PDB entry 6QLE | electron microscopy, 3.55 A resolution | chains P and U of the 11 polymer chains in the assembly

== Chain P ==
Name: Inner kinetochore subunit CTF19
Organism: Saccharomyces cerevisiae
UniProtKB: Q02732 (CENPP_YEAST); numbering as in UniProt (aligned over 1-369)
Sequence (369 residues; row label = number of the first residue in the row):
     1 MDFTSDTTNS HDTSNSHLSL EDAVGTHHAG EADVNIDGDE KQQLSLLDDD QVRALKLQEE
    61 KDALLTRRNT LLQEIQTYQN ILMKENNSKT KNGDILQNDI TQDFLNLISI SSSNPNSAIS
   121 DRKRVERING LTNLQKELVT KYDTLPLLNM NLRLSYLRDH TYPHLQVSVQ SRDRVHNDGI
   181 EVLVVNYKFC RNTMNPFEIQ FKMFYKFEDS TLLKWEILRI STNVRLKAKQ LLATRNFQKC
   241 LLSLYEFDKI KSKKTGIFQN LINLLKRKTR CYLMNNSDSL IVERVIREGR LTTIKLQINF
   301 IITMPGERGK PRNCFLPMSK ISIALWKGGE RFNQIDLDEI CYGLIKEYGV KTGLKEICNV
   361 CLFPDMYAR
Disordered / not traced: 1-96, 111-123, 177-178, 286-292, 308-313, 367-369

== Chain U ==
Name: Inner kinetochore subunit AME1
Organism: Saccharomyces cerevisiae
UniProtKB: P38313 (CENPU_YEAST); residue numbers follow UniProt; this construct covers 166-324
Sequence (186 residues; each row starts with the number of its first residue; note: 9 numbers in that range are skipped by the numbering (no residue carries them; nothing is unmodelled there); X marks 27 residues of unknown identity (built as UNK)):
   130 XXXXXXXXXX XXXXXXXXXX XXXXXXX
   166 FRKLLYKLDL RLFQTISDQM TRDLKDILDI NVSNNELCYQ LKQVLARKED LNQQIISVRN
   226 EIQELKAGKD WHDLQNEQAK LNDKVKLNKR LNDLTSTLLG KYEGDRKIMS QDSEDDSIRD
   286 DSNILDIAHF VDLMDPYNGL LKKINKINEN LSNELQPSL
Disordered / not traced: 130, 267-276, 322-324

== Chain P / chain U interface ==
Pairs across the interface - 30 pairs, chain P then chain U:
  T222(P) - Y302(U)  hydrogen bond (side chain-backbone)
  T222(P) - N303(U)
  R225(P) - Y302(U)
  L226(P) - V296(U)  hydrophobic
  L226(P) - D300(U)
  N275(P) - L290(U)  hydrogen bond (side chain-backbone)
  N275(P) - H294(U)
  N276(P) - D297(U)  hydrogen bond
  I294(P) - L263(U)  hydrophobic
  N299(P) - L290(U)
  I301(P) - I289(U)  hydrophobic
  I301(P) - L290(U)  hydrophobic
  K320(P) - D286(U)
  S322(P) - D286(U)  hydrogen bond
  R331(P) - D277(U)
  R331(P) - S278(U)
  F332(P) - L259(U)  hydrophobic
  F332(P) - L263(U)  hydrophobic
  F332(P) - D277(U)
  F332(P) - E279(U)
  Q334(P) - R284(U)
  I335(P) - I283(U)  hydrophobic
  E339(P) - R255(U)
  I340(P) - R255(U)
  I340(P) - L259(U)  hydrophobic
  G343(P) - L252(U)
  L344(P) - L252(U)
  V360(P) - L256(U)  hydrophobic
  V360(P) - L259(U)  hydrophobic
  F363(P) - L264(U)
Also at the interface, not in a pair above, chain P (28 interface residues in all): N223, K229, D278, S279, L325, N333, L337, E347
Also at the interface, not in a pair above, chain U (24 interface residues in all): K249, T260, T262, S287

== Overview ==
Chain P and chain U form an interface of 28 and 24 residues respectively; the contacts include 4 hydrogen
bonds. Polar contacts include T222(P)-Y302(U), N275(P)-L290(U) and N276(P)-D297(U).
Chain P is Inner kinetochore subunit CTF19 and chain U is Inner kinetochore subunit AME1, both from
Saccharomyces cerevisiae; the structure, Structure of inner kinetochore CCAN complex, was determined by
electron microscopy, deposited together with 6QLD and 6QLF.
